Entry 6FIU (X-ray diffraction, 2.50 A resolution); this record covers chain A.

== Chain A ==
Protein: Cytosolic purine 5'-nucleotidase
Source organism: Homo sapiens
Notes: EC 3.1.3.5
Reference sequence: P49902 (5NTC_HUMAN); residues 1-536 here = UniProt positions 1-536
Sequence (536 residues; numbered 1 to 536; the number before each row is that of its first residue):
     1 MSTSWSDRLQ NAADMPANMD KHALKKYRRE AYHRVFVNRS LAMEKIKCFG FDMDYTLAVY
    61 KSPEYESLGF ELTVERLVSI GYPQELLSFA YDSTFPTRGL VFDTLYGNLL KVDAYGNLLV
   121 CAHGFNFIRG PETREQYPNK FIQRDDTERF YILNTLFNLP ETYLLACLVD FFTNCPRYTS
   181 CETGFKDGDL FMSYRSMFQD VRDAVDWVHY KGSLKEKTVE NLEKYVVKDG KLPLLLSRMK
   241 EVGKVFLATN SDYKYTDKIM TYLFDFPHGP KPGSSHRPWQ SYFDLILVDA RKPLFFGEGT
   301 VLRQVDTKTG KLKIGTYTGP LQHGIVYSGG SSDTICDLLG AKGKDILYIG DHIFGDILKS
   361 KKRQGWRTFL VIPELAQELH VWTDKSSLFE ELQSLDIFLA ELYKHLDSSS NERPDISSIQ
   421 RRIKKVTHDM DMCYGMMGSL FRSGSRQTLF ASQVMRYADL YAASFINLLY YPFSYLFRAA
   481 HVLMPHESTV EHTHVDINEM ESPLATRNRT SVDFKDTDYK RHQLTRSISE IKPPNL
Disordered / not traced: 1-2, 402-415, 489-536
Metal / ion sites: Mg2+: D52, D54, D351
UniProt features mapped onto this chain:
  - active site: D52 (Nucleophile), D54 (Proton donor)
  - binding site (GMP): D52, D54, R202, D206, K215, T249, N250, K292
  - binding site (IMP): D52, D54, R202, D206, K215, T249, N250, S251, K292
  - binding site (Mg(2+)): D52, D54, D351
  - binding site ((2R)-2,3-bisphosphoglycerate): R144, K362, Y457
  - binding site (ATP): R144, N154, Q453, R456
  - binding site (dATP): R144, N154, Q453, R456
  - binding site (adenosine): N154, M436, Q453
  - binding site (P(1),P(4)-bis(5'-adenosyl) tetraphosphate): N154, K362, Q453, Y457
  - modified residue (Phosphoserine): S418, S502, S511, S527
  - natural variant: L460 (L460P: In SPG45; uncertain significance)
  - mutagenesis: D52 (D52N: Loss of 5' nucleotidase activity)
From the paper describing this entry:
  - binding site for sulfate ion: F157 (from molecular simulation)

== Summary ==
D52, D54 and D351 coordinate Mg2+. UniProt lists active-site residues D52 and D54, 8 GMP-binding residues, 9
IMP-binding residues and 3 Mg2+-binding residues. The paper reports a binding site for sulfate ion at F157.
Chain A is Cytosolic purine 5'-nucleotidase (Homo sapiens); the structure, Human cytosolic 5'-nucleotidase II
soaked with 10mM 2-(6-([1,1'-Biphenyl]-3-carboxamido)-9H-purin-9-yl)acetic acid, was determined by X-ray
diffraction, deposited together with 6FXH, 6FIR, 6FIS and 6FIW.
